2GZD - chains A and C of the 4 polymer chains in the assembly; structure by X-ray diffraction, 2.44 A resolution.

[Chain A]
Name: Ras-related protein Rab-11A
From: Homo sapiens
Notes: EC 3.6.5.2; fragment: G protein domain
Reference sequence: P62491 (RB11A_HUMAN); residues 2-173 here correspond to UniProt positions 1-172 (UniProt number = residue number - 1)
Sequence (173 residues; numbered 1 to 173; the number before each row is that of its first residue):
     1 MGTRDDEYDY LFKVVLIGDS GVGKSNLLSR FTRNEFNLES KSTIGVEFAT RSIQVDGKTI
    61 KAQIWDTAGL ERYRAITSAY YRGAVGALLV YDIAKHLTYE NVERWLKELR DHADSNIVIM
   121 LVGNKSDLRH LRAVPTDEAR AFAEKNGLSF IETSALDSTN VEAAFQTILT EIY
Not modelled in the structure: 1-6
Construct notes: cloning artifact (1); engineered mutation Leu-70 (Gln69 in P62491); modified residue (120)
Modified / non-standard residues: Mse-120 (selenomethionine; parent Met)
Metal / ion sites: Mg2+: Ser-25, Thr-43 (together with GTP)
Small-molecule neighbours: GTP (guanosine-5'-triphosphate): Asp-19, Ser-20, Gly-21, Val-22, Gly-23, Lys-24, Ser-25, Asn-26, Phe-36, Asn-37, Leu-38, Ser-40, Lys-41, Ser-42, Thr-43, Thr-67, Ala-68, Gly-69, Asn-124, Lys-125, Asp-127, Leu-128, Ser-154, Ala-155, Leu-156

[Chain C]
Name: Rab11 family-interacting protein 2
From: Homo sapiens
Notes: fragment: Rab11-FIP2 Rab-binding domain
Reference sequence: Q7L804 (RFIP2_HUMAN); residue numbers follow UniProt; this construct covers 410-512
Sequence (107 residues; row label = number of the first residue in the row):
   406 GAMAAKFRAS NIMPSSSFHM SPTSNEDLRK IPDSNPFDAT AGYRSLTYEE VLQELVKHKE
   466 LLRRKDTHIR ELEDYIDNLL VRVMEETPSI LRVPYEPSRK AGKFSNS
Not modelled in the structure: 406-467, 503-512
Construct notes: cloning artifact (406-409); modified residue (489)
Modified / non-standard residues: Mse-489 (selenomethionine; parent Met)

[Interface between chain A and chain C]
Contacting residue pairs (23):
  Ile-44(A) with Ile-481(C), hydrophobic
  Gly-45(A) with Leu-485(C)
  Val-46(A) with Leu-485(C); Leu-496(C)
  Glu-47(A) with Leu-496(C); Val-498(C)
  Phe-48(A) with Pro-493(C); Leu-496(C), hydrogen bond (backbone-backbone); Arg-497(C); Val-498(C), hydrogen bond (backbone-backbone)
  Ala-49(A) with Val-498(C)
  Thr-50(A) with Arg-497(C), hydrogen bond
  Lys-61(A) with Arg-497(C)
  Arg-72(A) with Glu-478(C), salt bridge
  Arg-74(A) with Asp-482(C)
  Ala-75(A) with Asp-482(C); Asn-483(C); Val-486(C)
  Ile-76(A) with Asp-482(C); Leu-485(C), hydrophobic; Val-486(C)
  Ala-79(A) with Mse-489(C)
  Tyr-80(A) with Mse-489(C)
Also at the interface, not in a pair above, chain A (17 interface residues in all): Arg-33, Trp-65, Arg-82
Also at the interface, not in a pair above, chain C (13 interface residues in all): Glu-490, Ser-494

[Overview]
The interface between chain A and chain C involves 17 residues on one side and 13 on the other; the contacts
include 3 hydrogen bonds and 1 salt bridge. Polar pairs include Arg-72(A)/Glu-478(C), Thr-50(A)/Arg-497(C) and
Phe-48(A)/Leu-496(C). Ligands of chain A: GTP.
Chain A is Ras-related protein Rab-11A and chain C is Rab11 family-interacting protein 2, both from Homo
sapiens; the structure, Crystal Structure of Rab11 in Complex with Rab11-FIP2, was determined by X-ray
diffraction (same publication as 2GZH).
